Entry 7T60 (X-ray diffraction, 2.00 A resolution); this record covers chains A and C of the 3 polymer chains in the assembly.

Chain A (and C):
Protein: Acyl-[acyl-carrier-protein]--UDP-N-acetylglucosamine O-acyltransferase
Organism: Pseudomonas aeruginosa PA7
Notes: EC 2.3.1.129; chain C of this document is another copy of the same molecule, construct and numbering; everything in this record applies to it too
UniProt: A6V1E4 (LPXA_PSEA7); numbering as in UniProt (aligned over 1-258)
Sequence (258 residues; each row starts with the number of its first residue):
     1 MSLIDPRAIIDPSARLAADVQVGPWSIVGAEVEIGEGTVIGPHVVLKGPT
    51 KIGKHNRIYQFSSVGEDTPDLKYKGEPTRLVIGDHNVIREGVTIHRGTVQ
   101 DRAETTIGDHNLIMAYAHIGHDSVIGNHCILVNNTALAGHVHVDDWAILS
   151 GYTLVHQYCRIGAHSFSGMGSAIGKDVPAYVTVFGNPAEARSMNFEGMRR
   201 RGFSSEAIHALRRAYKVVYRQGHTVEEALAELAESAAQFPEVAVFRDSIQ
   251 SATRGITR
Not modelled in the structure: 1 (chain C: 1-2)
Ligand contacts:
  - F9H ((3S)-3-(5,5-dimethyl-2-oxo-1,3-oxazolidin-3-yl)-N-(1H-tetrazol-5-yl)-1-[3-(trifluoromethyl)benzoyl]-2,3-dihydro-1H-indole-3-carboxamide), molecule 1: D70, H118, A136, A138, L154, V155, H156, Q157
  - F9H, molecule 2: M114, V132, N133, I148, S150, G151, Y152, F166, G168, M169, F184

Chain A / chain C interface:
Pairs across the interface (43):
  R7(A) - W25(C)
  I9(A) - R7(C)
  I9(A) - P24(C)  hydrophobic
  I9(A) - W25(C)  hydrophobic
  W25(A) - W25(C)
  W25(A) - H43(C)  hydrogen bond (backbone-side chain)
  I27(A) - W25(C)  hydrophobic
  I27(A) - P42(C)  hydrophobic
  H43(A) - H43(C)  hydrogen bond
  H43(A) - F61(C)
  V45(A) - Q60(C)
  F61(A) - F61(C)
  F61(A) - Y116(C)
  S62(A) - F61(C)
  S63(A) - Q60(C)  hydrogen bond
  S63(A) - F61(C)
  S63(A) - E90(C)
  E66(A) - Y59(C)
  E66(A) - Q60(C)  hydrogen bond
  E66(A) - R89(C)
  E66(A) - E90(C)
  D67(A) - R89(C)  hydrogen bond (backbone-side chain)
  T68(A) - R89(C)
  P69(A) - R89(C)
  P69(A) - L112(C)
  P69(A) - M114(C)  hydrophobic
  D70(A) - M114(C)
  K72(A) - V87(C)
  G91(A) - Y116(C)  hydrogen bond (backbone-side chain)
  T93(A) - Y116(C)
  H95(A) - R89(C)  hydrogen bond
  H95(A) - E90(C)  salt bridge
  Y116(A) - Y116(C)
  H118(A) - N133(C)
  N134(A) - N134(C)
  N134(A) - Y152(C)  hydrogen bond (backbone-side chain)
  A136(A) - Y152(C)  hydrophobic
  Y152(A) - Y152(C)  hydrophobic
  L154(A) - Y152(C)  hydrophobic
  L154(A) - M169(C)  hydrophobic
  L154(A) - G170(C)
  N186(A) - M169(C)  hydrogen bond (side chain-backbone)
  N186(A) - G170(C)
Also at the interface, not in a pair above, chain A (28 interface residues in all): S26, H156, A172
Also at the interface, not in a pair above, chain C (20 interface residues in all): G151

In short:
28 residues of chain A and 20 residues of chain C are in contact, with 9 hydrogen bonds and 1 salt bridge.
Among the polar pairs are H95(A)-E90(C), W25(A)-H43(C) and H43(A)-H43(C). Bound to chain A: compound F9H.
Both chains are Acyl-[acyl-carrier-protein]--UDP-N-acetylglucosamine O-acyltransferase (Pseudomonas aeruginosa
PA7). Entry 7T60 (P. aeruginosa LpxA in complex with ligand L13) was determined by X-ray diffraction together
with 7T5R, 7T5S, 7T5X, 7T5Z and 7T61 from the same study.
